Entry 5W9N (electron microscopy, 5.00 A resolution (low resolution: residue-level contacts below are approximate; hydrogen-bond / salt-bridge calls are withheld)); this record covers chains G and I of the 10 polymer chains in the assembly.

[Chain G (and I)]
Protein: Mers S
From: Middle East respiratory syndrome-related coronavirus
Notes: chain I of this document is another copy of the same molecule, construct and numbering; everything in this record applies to it too
UniProt: W5ZZF5 (W5ZZF5_9BETC); numbering as in UniProt (aligned over 1-1291)
Amino-acid sequence (1329 residues; row label = number of the first residue in the row):
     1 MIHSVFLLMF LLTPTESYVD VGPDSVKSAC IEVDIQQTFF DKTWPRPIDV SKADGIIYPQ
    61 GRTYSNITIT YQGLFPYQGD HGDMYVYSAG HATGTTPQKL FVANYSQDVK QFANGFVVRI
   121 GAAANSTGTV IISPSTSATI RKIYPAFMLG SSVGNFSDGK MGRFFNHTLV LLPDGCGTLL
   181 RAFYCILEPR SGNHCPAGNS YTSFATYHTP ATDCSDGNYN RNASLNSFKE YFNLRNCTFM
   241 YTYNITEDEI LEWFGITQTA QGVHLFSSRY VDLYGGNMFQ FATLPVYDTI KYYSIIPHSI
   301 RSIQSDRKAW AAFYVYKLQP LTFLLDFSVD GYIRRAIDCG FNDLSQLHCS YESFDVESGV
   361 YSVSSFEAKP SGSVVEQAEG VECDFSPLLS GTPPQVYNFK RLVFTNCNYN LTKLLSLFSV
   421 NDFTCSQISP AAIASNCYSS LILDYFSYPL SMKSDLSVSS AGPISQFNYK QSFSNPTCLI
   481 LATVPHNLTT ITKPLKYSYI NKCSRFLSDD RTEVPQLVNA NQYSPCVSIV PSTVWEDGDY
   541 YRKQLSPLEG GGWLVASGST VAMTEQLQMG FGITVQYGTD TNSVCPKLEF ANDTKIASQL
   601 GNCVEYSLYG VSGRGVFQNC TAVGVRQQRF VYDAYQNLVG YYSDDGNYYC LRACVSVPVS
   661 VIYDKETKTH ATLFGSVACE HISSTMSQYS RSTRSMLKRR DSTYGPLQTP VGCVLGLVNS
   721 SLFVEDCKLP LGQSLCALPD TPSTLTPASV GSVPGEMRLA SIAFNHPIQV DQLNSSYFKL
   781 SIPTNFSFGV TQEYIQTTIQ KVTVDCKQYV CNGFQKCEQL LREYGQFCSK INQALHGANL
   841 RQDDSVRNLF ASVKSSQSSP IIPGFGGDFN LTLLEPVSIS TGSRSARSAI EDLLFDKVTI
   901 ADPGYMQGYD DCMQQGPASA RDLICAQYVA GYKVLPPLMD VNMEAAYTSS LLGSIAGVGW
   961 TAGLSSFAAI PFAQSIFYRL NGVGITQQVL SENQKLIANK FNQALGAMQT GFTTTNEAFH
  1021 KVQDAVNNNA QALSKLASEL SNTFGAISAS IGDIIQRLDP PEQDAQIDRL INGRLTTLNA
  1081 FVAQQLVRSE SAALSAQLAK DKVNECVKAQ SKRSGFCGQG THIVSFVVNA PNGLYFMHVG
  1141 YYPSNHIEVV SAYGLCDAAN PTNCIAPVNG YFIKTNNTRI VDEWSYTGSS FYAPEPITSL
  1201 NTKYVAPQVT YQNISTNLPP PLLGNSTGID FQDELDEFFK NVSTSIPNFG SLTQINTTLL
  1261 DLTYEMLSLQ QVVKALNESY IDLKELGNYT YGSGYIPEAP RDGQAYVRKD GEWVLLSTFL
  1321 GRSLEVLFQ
Not modelled in the structure: 1-752, 878-885, 1177-1182, 1224-1329 (chain I: 1-17, 744-1329)
Construct notes: conflict Phe506 (Leu in W5ZZF5), Ala748 (Arg in W5ZZF5), Gly751 (Arg in W5ZZF5); engineered mutation Pro1060 (Val in W5ZZF5), Pro1061 (Leu in W5ZZF5); expression tag (1292-1329)
Cystine bridges: Cys806-Cys828, Cys811-Cys817, Cys912-Cys925, Cys1106-Cys1117, Cys1156-Cys1164
What the authors report for this chain:
  - mutagenesis - V1060P/L1061P (>50-fold): increased expression

[How chain G and chain I interact]
Pairs across the interface - 65 pairs, chain G then chain I:
  Thr803(G) - Ser362(I)
  Asp805(G) - Ser364(I)
  Asp805(G) - Ser365(I)
  Arg822(G) - Pro320(I)
  Ser829(G) - Ser350(I)
  Gln833(G) - Ser350(I)
  Gln833(G) - Tyr351(I)
  His836(G) - Tyr351(I)
  His836(G) - Tyr361(I)
  His836(G) - Ser362(I)
  Tyr905(G) - Ser676(I)
  Tyr905(G) - Pro710(I)
  Tyr905(G) - Val711(I)
  Met906(G) - Pro710(I)
  Gln907(G) - Ser676(I)
  Gln907(G) - Ala678(I)
  Tyr909(G) - Val655(I)
  Tyr909(G) - Ser656(I)
  Tyr909(G) - Val657(I)
  Tyr909(G) - Ser676(I)
  Tyr909(G) - Val677(I)
  Tyr909(G) - His681(I)
  Cys912(G) - Arg652(I)
  Cys912(G) - Val655(I)
  Met913(G) - Val655(I)
  Met913(G) - His681(I)
  Gln914(G) - Leu600(I)
  Gln914(G) - Gly601(I)
  Gln914(G) - Val616(I)
  Gln914(G) - Phe617(I)
  Gln914(G) - Gln618(I)
  Gly916(G) - Gln618(I)
  Ala918(G) - Cys620(I)
  Ala918(G) - Cys650(I)
  Ala920(G) - Arg652(I)
  Tyr928(G) - Ser656(I)
  Tyr928(G) - Pro658(I)
  Tyr928(G) - Ser676(I)
  Val929(G) - Cys654(I)
  Lys933(G) - Pro658(I)
  Lys933(G) - Val659(I)
  Lys933(G) - Ser660(I)
  Pro936(G) - Val711(I)
  Pro936(G) - Leu731(I)
  Pro937(G) - Gly732(I)
  Pro937(G) - Gln733(I)
  Leu938(G) - Gly732(I)
  Leu938(G) - Gln733(I)
  Met939(G) - Gln733(I)
  Asp940(G) - Gln733(I)
  Asp940(G) - Ser734(I)
  Met943(G) - Gln733(I)
  Met943(G) - Ser734(I)
  Ser1041(G) - Tyr635(I)
  Gln1056(G) - Ala432(I)
  Gln1056(G) - Ser612(I)
  Arg1057(G) - Gln427(I)
  Arg1057(G) - Ile428(I)
  Arg1057(G) - Ser429(I)
  Arg1057(G) - Ala432(I)
  Arg1057(G) - Tyr438(I)
  Leu1058(G) - Gln427(I)
  Leu1058(G) - Ile428(I)
  Asp1059(G) - Ser429(I)
  Asp1059(G) - Pro430(I)
Other interface residues (no listed pair), chain G (34 interface residues in all): Asn812, Ser1034, Ser1038, Ile1047
Other interface residues (no listed pair), chain I (44 interface residues in all): Gln72, Asn436, Arg614, Pro730

[Summary]
The interface between chain G and chain I involves 34 residues on one side and 44 on the other. From the
paper: V1060P/L1061P of chain G increase expression.
Chain G and chain I are both Mers S (Middle East respiratory syndrome-related coronavirus); the structure,
MERS S ectodomain trimer in complex with variable domain of neutralizing antibody G4, was determined by
electron microscopy, deposited together with 5VZR, 5W9H, 5W9I, 5W9J, 5W9K, 5W9L and 3 further entries.
